PDB entry 6PXU | X-ray diffraction, 2.01 A resolution | chains A and C

Chain A:
Name: Polypeptide N-acetylgalactosaminyltransferase 12
Organism: Homo sapiens
Notes: EC 2.4.1.41
UniProt: Q8IXK2 (GLT12_HUMAN); numbering as in UniProt (aligned over 39-581)
Sequence (543 residues; row label = number of the first residue in the row):
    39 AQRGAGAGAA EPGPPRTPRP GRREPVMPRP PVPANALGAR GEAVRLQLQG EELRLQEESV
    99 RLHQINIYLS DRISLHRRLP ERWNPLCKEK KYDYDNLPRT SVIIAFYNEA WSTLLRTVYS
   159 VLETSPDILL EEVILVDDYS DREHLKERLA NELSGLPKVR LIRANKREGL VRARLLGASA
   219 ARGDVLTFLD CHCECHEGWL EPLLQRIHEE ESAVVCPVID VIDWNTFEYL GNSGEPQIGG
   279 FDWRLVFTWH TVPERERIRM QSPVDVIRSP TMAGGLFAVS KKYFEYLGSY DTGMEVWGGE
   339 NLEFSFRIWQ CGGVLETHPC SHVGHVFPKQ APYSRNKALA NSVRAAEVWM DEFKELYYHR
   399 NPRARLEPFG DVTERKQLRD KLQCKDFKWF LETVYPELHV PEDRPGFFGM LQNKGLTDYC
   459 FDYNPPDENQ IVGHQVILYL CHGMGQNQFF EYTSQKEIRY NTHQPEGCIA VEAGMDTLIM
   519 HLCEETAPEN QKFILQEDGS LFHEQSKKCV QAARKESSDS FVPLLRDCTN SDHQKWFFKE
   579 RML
Disordered / not traced: 39-50, 553-557
Swiss-Prot annotation at these positions:
  - binding site (substrate): Asp176, Arg205, Trp335, Tyr371
  - binding site (Mn(2+)): Asp228, His230, His363
  - natural variant: Arg297 (R297W: In CRCS1), Asp303 (D303N: In CRCS1), Glu341 (E341D: In CRCS1), Arg373 (R373H: In CRCS1), Arg382 (R382H: In CRCS1), Tyr396 (Y396C: In CRCS1), Cys479 (C479F: In CRCS1), Thr491 (T491M: In CRCS1)
Disulfide bonds: Cys125-Cys358, Cys349-Cys422, Cys458-Cys479, Cys506-Cys521, Cys547-Cys566
Ion coordination: Mn2+ site 1: Val197 (shared with 1 residue of chain B); Mn2+ site 2: Asp228, His230, His363 (together with UDP)
Small-molecule neighbours:
  - 2-acetamido-2-deoxy-alpha-D-galactopyranose (A2G), molecule 1: Val256, Ile257, Asp258, Val259, Leu268, Gly269, Asn270, Pro274, Gln275
  - 2-acetamido-2-deoxy-alpha-D-galactopyranose (A2G), molecule 2: Asp460, Asn462, Tyr477, His480, Met482, Gly483, Gln484, Asn485, Gln486
  - UDP (uridine-5'-diphosphate): Ala143, Phe144, Tyr145, Asp176, Arg205, Gly207, Leu208, Ala211, Asp228, Cys229, His230, Val334, Trp335, His363, Pro366, Tyr371, Arg373
Reported in the primary citation:
  - Mn2+ coordination: Asp228, His230, His363
  - catalytic residues: Asp228, His230, His363, Arg373
  - conformationally variable residues (order/disorder transition): His363 to Ala376
  - binding site for UDP: Arg373
  - contacts within the chain: Trp262-Lys367, Trp335-Arg373 (cation-pi contact)
  - mutagenesis - P366R/R373H (1.5-fold): decreased catalytic activity
  - specificity-determining residues: Trp262, Asn270, Pro366
  - binding site for 2-acetamido-2-deoxy-alpha-D-galactopyranose: Val259, Leu268, Asn270, Gln275, Asp460, Tyr477, His480, Asn485
  - disease-associated variants - C479F: abolished catalytic activity (citing earlier work)
  - mutagenesis - N270A: decreased catalytic activity on glycopeptide substrates
  - mutagenesis - N270A (2-fold): increased catalytic activity on unglycosylated peptide
  - binding site for glycerol: Arg297, Asp303
  - catalytic residues: Glu338 (proposed by the authors, not directly observed)
  - disease-associated variants - V290F, C479F: decreased stability (proposed by the authors, not directly observed)

Chain C:
Name: Gagatgagagyyitprtgaga
Sequence (21 residues; row label = number of the first residue in the row):
     1 GAGATGAGAG YYITPRTGAG A
Disordered / not traced: 1-4, 7-10
Covalently attached groups: 2-acetamido-2-deoxy-alpha-D-galactopyranose (A2G) linked to Thr5, Thr17
Reported in the primary citation:
  - post-translational modification sites: Thr5, Thr17

Interface between chain A and chain C:
Contacting residue pairs (23):
  Val259(A) - Arg16(C)
  Asp261(A) - Arg16(C)  salt bridge
  Trp262(A) - Arg16(C)
  Gln275(A) - Thr17(C)
  Gln275(A) - Ala21(C)
  Leu283(A) - Tyr11(C)
  Phe285(A) - Tyr11(C)
  Phe285(A) - Pro15(C)
  Trp287(A) - Pro15(C)  hydrogen bond (side chain-backbone)
  Trp287(A) - Arg16(C)
  Trp287(A) - Thr17(C)
  Trp335(A) - Tyr11(C)
  Trp335(A) - Tyr12(C)
  Trp335(A) - Ile13(C)
  Trp335(A) - Thr14(C)
  Asn339(A) - Tyr11(C)
  Phe365(A) - Thr14(C)
  Phe365(A) - Pro15(C)
  Ala369(A) - Tyr12(C)
  Ala369(A) - Ile13(C)
  Arg373(A) - Tyr12(C)  hydrogen bond (side chain-backbone)
  Arg373(A) - Ile13(C)
  Ala376(A) - Tyr11(C)
Other interface residues (no listed pair), chain A (22 interface residues in all): Asn270, Glu273, Val284, Ala311, Gly337, Gln368, Asn374, Ser380, Met482
Other interface residues (no listed pair), chain C (9 interface residues in all): Thr5
From the paper, about this interface:
  - residue pairs: Ile260(A)-Arg16(C) (water-mediated contact), Trp262(A)-Arg16(C) (water-mediated contact), Phe365(A)-Arg16(C) (water-mediated contact), Arg373(A)-Tyr12(C) (hydrogen bond), Arg373(A)-Thr14(C) (water-mediated contact)

Overview:
22 residues of chain A and 9 residues of chain C are in contact, with 2 hydrogen bonds and 1 salt bridge.
Polar contacts include Asp261(A)-Arg16(C), Trp287(A)-Pro15(C) and Arg373(A)-Tyr12(C). The paper describes
water-mediated contacts between Ile260(A) and Arg16(C), Trp262(A) and Arg16(C) and Phe365(A) and Arg16(C)
among others; a hydrogen bond between Arg373(A) and Tyr12(C). From the paper: catalytic residues Asp228(A),
His230(A) and His363(A) among others; V290F and C479F of chain A reduce stability; 4 substitutions were tested
in all.
Here chain A is Polypeptide N-acetylgalactosaminyltransferase 12 (Homo sapiens) and chain C is
Gagatgagagyyitprtgaga. Entry 6PXU (Crystal structure of human GalNAc-T12 bound to a diglycosylated peptide,
Mn2+, and UDP) was determined by X-ray diffraction.
